PDB entry 1GMW | X-ray diffraction, 1.50 A resolution | chains A and C of the 4 polymer chains in the assembly

[Chain A (and C)]
Name: UREE
From: Klebsiella aerogenes
Notes: chain C of this document is another copy of the same molecule, construct and numbering; everything in this record applies to it too
UniProt: P18317 (UREE_KLEAE); residues 1-143 here = UniProt positions 1-143
Amino-acid sequence (143 residues; numbered 1 to 143; the number before each row is that of its first residue):
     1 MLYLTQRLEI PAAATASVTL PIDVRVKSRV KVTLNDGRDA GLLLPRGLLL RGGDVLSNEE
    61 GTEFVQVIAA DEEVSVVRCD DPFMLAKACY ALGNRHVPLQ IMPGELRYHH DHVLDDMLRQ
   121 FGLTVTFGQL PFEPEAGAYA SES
Unresolved in the structure: 139-143
Modified residues: Mse1, Mse84, Mse102, Mse117 (selenomethionine; parent Met)
Sequence notes: engineered mutation Ala91 (His in P18317); modified residue (1, 84, 102, 117)
Ion coordination: Cu ion site 1: His96 (shared with His96(C) of chain C); Cu ion site 2: His110 (shared with Asp39(C) of chain C)
Curated features (UniProtKB/Swiss-Prot):
  - binding site (Ni(2+)): His96, His110, His112
What the authors report for this chain:
  - Cu ion coordination: His96, His110, His112
  - self-association interface (contacts with another copy of this molecule); pairs are residue here / residue on that copy: His96-His96
  - conformationally variable residues (side-chain flip): His112

[Interface between chain A and chain C]
Residue-residue contacts - 31 pairs, chain A then chain C:
  Pro82(A) - Pro82(C)  hydrophobic
  Phe83(A) - Ile101(C)
  Phe83(A) - Mse102(C)  hydrophobic
  Phe83(A) - Pro103(C)
  Ala86(A) - Cys89(C)
  Lys87(A) - Ile101(C)
  Lys87(A) - Glu135(C)
  Cys89(A) - Ala86(C)
  Cys89(A) - Tyr90(C)
  Tyr90(A) - Cys89(C)
  Tyr90(A) - Gly93(C)
  Tyr90(A) - Val97(C)  hydrogen bond (side chain-backbone)
  Tyr90(A) - Pro98(C)
  Tyr90(A) - Leu99(C)
  Tyr90(A) - Ile101(C)  hydrophobic
  Tyr90(A) - Ala138(C)
  Gly93(A) - Tyr90(C)
  Gly93(A) - Gly93(C)
  Gly93(A) - Asn94(C)  hydrogen bond (backbone-backbone)
  Asn94(A) - Gly93(C)  hydrogen bond (backbone-backbone)
  Asn94(A) - His96(C)  hydrogen bond
  Asn94(A) - Ala138(C)
  His96(A) - Asn94(C)  hydrogen bond
  His96(A) - His96(C)  hydrogen bond
  Val97(A) - Tyr90(C)  hydrogen bond (backbone-side chain)
  Pro98(A) - Tyr90(C)
  Leu99(A) - Tyr90(C)  hydrogen bond (backbone-side chain)
  Ile101(A) - Phe83(C)
  Ile101(A) - Tyr90(C)  hydrophobic
  Mse102(A) - Phe83(C)  hydrophobic
  Pro103(A) - Phe83(C)
Also at the interface, not in a pair above, chain A (17 interface residues in all): Leu92, Glu135
Also at the interface, not in a pair above, chain C (19 interface residues in all): Lys87, Leu92, Gly137

[In short]
17 residues of chain A and 19 residues of chain C are in contact; the contacts include 8 hydrogen bonds. Among
the polar pairs are Tyr90(A)-Val97(C), Asn94(A)-His96(C) and His96(A)-His96(C). Curated annotation (UniProt)
lists 3 Ni2+-binding residues on chain A. The paper reports Cu ion coordination by His96(A), His110(A) and
His112(A); conformational variability at His112(A).
Both chains are UREE (Klebsiella aerogenes). Entry 1GMW (Structure of UreE) was determined by X-ray
diffraction (same publication as 1GMU).
